Entry 8OF4 (electron microscopy, 2.94 A resolution); this record covers chains H and J of the 11 polymer chains in the assembly.

# Chain H
Molecule: Histone H2B
Organism: Xenopus laevis
Reference sequence: A0A8J0U496 (A0A8J0U496_XENLA); residues -3 to 122 here correspond to UniProt positions 1-126 (UniProt number = residue number + 4)
Amino-acid sequence (126 residues; each row starts with the number of its first residue; numbers below 1 keep their minus sign (Met-3 is residue -3)):
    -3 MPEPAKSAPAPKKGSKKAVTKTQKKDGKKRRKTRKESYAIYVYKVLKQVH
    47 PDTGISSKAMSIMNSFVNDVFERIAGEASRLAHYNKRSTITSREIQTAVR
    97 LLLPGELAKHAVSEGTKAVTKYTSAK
Not modelled in the structure: -3 to 23

# Chain J
Molecule: 145-nt DNA strand
Organism: Xenopus laevis
Sequence (145 nucleotides; numbered -72 to 72; the number before each row is that of its first residue; numbers below 1 keep their minus sign (DA-72 is residue -72)):
   -72 ATCGATGTATATATCTGACACGTGCCTGGAGACTAGGGAGTAATCCCCTT
   -22 GGCGGTTAAAACGCGGGGGACAGCGCGTACGTGCGTTTAAGCGGTGCTAG
    28 AGCTGTCTACGACCAATTGAGCGGCCTCGGCACCGGGATTCTGAT

# Interface between chain H and chain J
Pairs across the interface - 17 pairs, chain H then chain J:
  Lys25(H) with DT31(J), phosphate contact
  Arg26(H) with DC-47(J), salt bridge to the phosphate; DT31(J), phosphate contact
  Arg27(H) with DC30(J), phosphate contact
  Thr29(H) with DC30(J), hydrogen bond to the phosphate
  Arg30(H) with DT-46(J), phosphate contact
  Tyr39(H) with DA-53(J), hydrogen bond to the phosphate
  Gly50(H) with DA-53(J), phosphate contact
  Ile51(H) with DA-53(J), hydrogen bond to the phosphate
  Ser52(H) with DC-54(J), phosphate contact
  Ser53(H) with DC-54(J), hydrogen bond to the phosphate
  Arg83(H) with DA-34(J), phosphate contact; DG-33(J), salt bridge to the phosphate
  Ser84(H) with DG-35(J), hydrogen bond to the phosphate; DA-34(J), hydrogen bond to the phosphate
  Thr85(H) with DG-35(J), phosphate contact; DA-34(J), hydrogen bond to the phosphate
Other interface residues (no listed pair), chain H (15 interface residues in all): Glu32, Lys82
Other interface residues (no listed pair), chain J (12 interface residues in all): DC-52, DG-45, DG-44

# Overview
Chain H and chain J form an interface of 15 and 12 residues respectively, with 7 hydrogen bonds and 2 salt
bridges. Polar contacts include Thr29(H)-DC30(J), Tyr39(H)-DA-53(J) and Ile51(H)-DA-53(J).
Here chain H is Histone H2B and chain J is a 145-nt DNA strand, both from Xenopus laevis. Entry 8OF4
(Nucleosome Bound human SIRT6 (Composite)) was determined by electron microscopy.
